Entry 7S4M (electron microscopy, 2.42 A resolution); this record covers chains A and B of the 12 polymer chains in the assembly.

# Chain A
Protein: Particulate methane monooxygenase alpha subunit
Source organism: Methylocystis sp. ATCC 49242
Amino-acid sequence (388 residues; each row starts with the number of its first residue):
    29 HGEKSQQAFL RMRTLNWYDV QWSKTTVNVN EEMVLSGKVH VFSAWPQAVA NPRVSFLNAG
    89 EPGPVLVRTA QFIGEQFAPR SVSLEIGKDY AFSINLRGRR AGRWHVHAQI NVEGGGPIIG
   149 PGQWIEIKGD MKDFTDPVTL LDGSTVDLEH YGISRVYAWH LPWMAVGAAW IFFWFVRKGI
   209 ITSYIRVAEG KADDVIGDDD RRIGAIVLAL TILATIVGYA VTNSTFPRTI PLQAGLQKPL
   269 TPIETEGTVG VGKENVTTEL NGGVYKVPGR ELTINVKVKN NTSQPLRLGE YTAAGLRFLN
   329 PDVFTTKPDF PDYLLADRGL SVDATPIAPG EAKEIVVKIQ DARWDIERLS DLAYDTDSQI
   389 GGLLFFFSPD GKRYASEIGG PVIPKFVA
Ion coordination: Cu ion: H29, H133, H135
Small-molecule neighbours: 1,2-dihexanoyl-sn-glycero-3-phosphocholine (HXG): T243, I244, Y247

# Chain B
Protein: Particulate methane monooxygenase beta subunit
Source organism: Methylocystis sp. ATCC 49242
Amino-acid sequence (244 residues; row label = number of the first residue in the row):
     9 AVGPFNSVAE AAGCVQTVDW MLLVLLFFAV LGGYHVHFML TAGDWDFWVD WKDRRMWPTV
    69 VPILGVTFCA ASQAFWWVNF RLPFGAVFAA LGLLIGEWIN RYVNFWGWTY FPISLVFPSA
   129 LIVPAIWLDV ILLLSGSYVI TAVVGSLGWG LLFYPNNWPA IAAFHQATEQ HGQLMTLADL
   189 IGFHFVRTSM PEYIRMVERG TLRTFGKDVV PVAAFFSGFV SMMVYFLWWF MGRWYSTTKV
   249 IDTI
Small-molecule neighbours:
  - 1,2-dihexanoyl-sn-glycero-3-phosphocholine (HXG), molecule 1: R62, L159, L160, Y162, P163, W166, K215, V218, P219
  - 1,2-dihexanoyl-sn-glycero-3-phosphocholine (HXG), molecule 2: S143, G144, S145, V147, I148
  - 1,2-dihexanoyl-sn-glycero-3-phosphocholine (HXG), molecule 3: Y146, V147, F234, L235, F238, R241, W242

# How chain A and chain B interact
Contacting residue pairs - 179 pairs, chain A then chain B:
  V82(A) - Y201(B)  hydrophobic
  S83(A) - Y201(B)
  F84(A) - P199(B)  hydrophobic
  F84(A) - E200(B)
  F84(A) - Y201(B)
  N86(A) - V194(B)
  N86(A) - R195(B)  hydrogen bond (side chain-backbone)
  N86(A) - T196(B)  hydrogen bond (side chain-backbone)
  A87(A) - V194(B)
  E89(A) - V194(B)
  E89(A) - T196(B)
  G91(A) - V194(B)
  P92(A) - T117(B)
  P92(A) - Y118(B)
  P92(A) - F119(B)
  P92(A) - F193(B)  hydrophobic
  P92(A) - V194(B)
  L94(A) - V194(B)
  V95(A) - H192(B)
  V95(A) - F193(B)  hydrophobic
  R96(A) - F191(B)  hydrogen bond (side chain-backbone)
  R96(A) - H192(B)  hydrogen bond (backbone-backbone)
  R96(A) - V194(B)
  T97(A) - F191(B)
  T97(A) - H192(B)
  A98(A) - H179(B)
  A98(A) - F191(B)  hydrophobic
  Q99(A) - F191(B)
  F100(A) - H179(B)
  F105(A) - Q178(B)
  F105(A) - H179(B)
  F105(A) - Q181(B)
  P107(A) - Q181(B)
  P107(A) - M183(B)  hydrophobic
  P107(A) - F191(B)  hydrophobic
  R108(A) - Q181(B)
  R108(A) - E200(B)
  S109(A) - E200(B)
  S109(A) - Y201(B)
  R127(A) - W114(B)
  R127(A) - Y118(B)  hydrogen bond (side chain-backbone)
  R127(A) - F193(B)
  R128(A) - Y118(B)
  Q137(A) - T196(B)
  N139(A) - P199(B)
  N139(A) - Y201(B)
  V140(A) - Y201(B)  hydrogen bond (backbone-side chain)
  E141(A) - Y201(B)
  M159(A) - W114(B)  hydrophobic
  M159(A) - Y118(B)  hydrophobic
  D164(A) - H192(B)  salt bridge
  V166(A) - L188(B)  hydrophobic
  V166(A) - H192(B)
  T167(A) - T176(B)  hydrogen bond (backbone-side chain)
  L168(A) - Q174(B)
  L168(A) - A175(B)
  L169(A) - A175(B)  hydrogen bond (backbone-backbone)
  L169(A) - E177(B)
  L169(A) - L182(B)  hydrophobic
  L176(A) - L185(B)  hydrophobic
  L176(A) - L188(B)  hydrophobic
  L176(A) - I189(B)  hydrophobic
  L176(A) - H192(B)
  E177(A) - W114(B)
  E177(A) - F193(B)
  Y179(A) - S122(B)
  Y179(A) - A171(B)
  Y179(A) - F172(B)
  Y179(A) - Q174(B)  hydrogen bond
  Y179(A) - L185(B)  hydrophobic
  G180(A) - F172(B)
  I181(A) - I121(B)
  I181(A) - S122(B)
  R183(A) - P167(B)
  V184(A) - W106(B)  hydrophobic
  V184(A) - F125(B)  hydrophobic
  V184(A) - A168(B)
  V184(A) - F172(B)  hydrophobic
  Y185(A) - W106(B)  hydrophobic
  Y185(A) - Y110(B)
  Y185(A) - I121(B)
  W187(A) - N164(B)  hydrogen bond (side chain-backbone)
  W187(A) - P167(B)  hydrophobic
  H188(A) - W106(B)  hydrogen bond
  H188(A) - P126(B)  hydrogen bond (side chain-backbone)
  H188(A) - S127(B)
  H188(A) - A128(B)
  H188(A) - A168(B)
  W191(A) - I130(B)
  W191(A) - V131(B)  hydrophobic
  M192(A) - L99(B)
  M192(A) - L102(B)  hydrophobic
  M192(A) - W106(B)
  V194(A) - I134(B)  hydrophobic
  G195(A) - V95(B)
  A196(A) - L99(B)  hydrophobic
  W198(A) - P91(B)  hydrogen bond (side chain-backbone)
  W198(A) - F92(B)
  W198(A) - V95(B)
  W198(A) - V138(B)  hydrophobic
  I199(A) - V95(B)  hydrophobic
  I199(A) - F96(B)  hydrophobic
  I199(A) - L99(B)  hydrophobic
  F200(A) - W28(B)  hydrophobic
  W202(A) - L90(B)
  W202(A) - P91(B)
  W202(A) - F92(B)  hydrophobic
  W202(A) - L141(B)  hydrophobic
  F203(A) - D27(B)
  F203(A) - W28(B)
  F203(A) - L31(B)  hydrophobic
  K206(A) - L90(B)
  G207(A) - D27(B)
  I208(A) - D27(B)  hydrogen bond (backbone-side chain)
  I208(A) - L31(B)  hydrophobic
  I208(A) - W84(B)  hydrophobic
  I208(A) - F88(B)
  I209(A) - V23(B)
  I209(A) - V26(B)  hydrophobic
  I209(A) - D27(B)  hydrogen bond (backbone-side chain)
  S211(A) - F88(B)  hydrogen bond (side chain-backbone)
  S211(A) - L90(B)
  Y212(A) - N87(B)
  Y212(A) - F88(B)  hydrophobic
  V215(A) - V86(B)
  V215(A) - N87(B)
  V215(A) - F88(B)
  V215(A) - R89(B)
  A220(A) - R89(B)
  V223(A) - F88(B)
  V223(A) - R89(B)
  I224(A) - W85(B)  hydrophobic
  I224(A) - R89(B)
  I224(A) - P91(B)  hydrophobic
  I224(A) - L141(B)  hydrophobic
  R229(A) - L141(B)
  R229(A) - L142(B)
  G232(A) - V138(B)
  G232(A) - L141(B)
  A233(A) - L142(B)  hydrophobic
  L236(A) - W135(B)  hydrophobic
  L236(A) - V138(B)  hydrophobic
  T239(A) - V131(B)
  T239(A) - I134(B)
  I240(A) - L160(B)  hydrophobic
  T243(A) - V131(B)
  G246(A) - P167(B)
  Y247(A) - P163(B)
  Y247(A) - W166(B)
  T250(A) - W166(B)
  T250(A) - P167(B)
  T250(A) - A170(B)
  N251(A) - W166(B)  hydrogen bond
  F254(A) - A171(B)  hydrophobic
  F254(A) - Q174(B)
  T257(A) - W166(B)
  T257(A) - A170(B)
  T257(A) - H173(B)
  I258(A) - H173(B)  hydrogen bond (backbone-backbone)
  I258(A) - A175(B)  hydrophobic
  I258(A) - L182(B)  hydrophobic
  I258(A) - T184(B)
  P259(A) - R62(B)
  P259(A) - T184(B)
  L260(A) - D58(B)
  L260(A) - K60(B)
  L260(A) - D61(B)
  L260(A) - T184(B)
  L260(A) - A186(B)  hydrophobic
  L260(A) - D187(B)
  Q261(A) - L182(B)
  Q261(A) - D187(B)  hydrogen bond (backbone-side chain)
  Q261(A) - R203(B)  hydrogen bond (backbone-side chain)
  A262(A) - E200(B)
  A262(A) - R203(B)
  A262(A) - V205(B)  hydrophobic
  A262(A) - R207(B)
  G263(A) - E200(B)  hydrogen bond (backbone-side chain)
  G263(A) - R207(B)
Other interface residues (no listed pair), chain A (86 interface residues in all): A106, D170, T210, D228, V235, Q265
Other interface residues (no listed pair), chain B (84 interface residues in all): L30, V57, W59, I103, P120, N165

# Summary
The interface between chain A and chain B involves 86 residues on one side and 84 on the other, with 21
hydrogen bonds and 1 salt bridge. Polar pairs include D164(A)-H192(B), N86(A)-R195(B) and N86(A)-T196(B). One
1,2-dihexanoyl-sn-glycero-3-phosphocholine molecule is bound between chain A and chain B.
Chain A is Particulate methane monooxygenase alpha subunit and chain B is Particulate methane monooxygenase
beta subunit, both from Methylocystis sp. ATCC 49242; the structure, CryoEM structure of Methylocystis sp.
str. Rockwell pMMO in a POPC nanodisc at 2.42 Angstrom resolution, was determined by electron microscopy (same
publication as 7S4H, 7S4I, 7S4J, 7S4K, 7S4L, 7T4O and 7T4P).
